5MG5 - chains B and K of the 12 polymer chains in the assembly; structure by X-ray diffraction, 3.44 A resolution.

== Chain B (and K) ==
Name: 2,4-diacetylphloroglucinol biosynthesis protein
Source organism: Pseudomonas protegens
Notes: chain K of this document is another copy of the same molecule, construct and numbering; everything in this record applies to it too
UniProtKB: A0A1Z3SPP2 (A0A1Z3SPP2_9PSED); residues 1-146 here = UniProt positions 1-146
Amino-acid sequence (146 residues; numbered 1 to 146; the number before each row is that of its first residue):
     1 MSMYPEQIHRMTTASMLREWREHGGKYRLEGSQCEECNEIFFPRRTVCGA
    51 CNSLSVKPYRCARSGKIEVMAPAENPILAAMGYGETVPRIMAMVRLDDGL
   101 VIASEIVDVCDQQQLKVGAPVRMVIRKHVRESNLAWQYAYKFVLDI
Unresolved in the structure: 1
Bound ions: Zn2+: Cys34, Cys37, Cys48, Cys51

== How chain B and chain K interact ==
Residue-residue contacts - 29 pairs, chain B then chain K:
  Glu6(B) with Lys127(K), salt bridge; Trp136(K)
  Gln7(B) with Met81(K); Gly82(K), hydrogen bond (side chain-backbone); Glu85(K); Arg130(K)
  Ile8(B) with Met81(K); Glu131(K); Leu134(K), hydrophobic
  His9(B) with Val129(K); Arg130(K), hydrogen bond (backbone-backbone); Ser132(K)
  Arg10(B) with Met81(K)
  Met11(B) with Met11(K), hydrophobic; Thr12(K)
  Thr12(B) with Met11(K)
  Met81(B) with Gln7(K); Ile8(K); Arg10(K)
  Gly82(B) with Gln7(K)
  Glu85(B) with Gln7(K)
  Lys127(B) with Glu6(K), salt bridge
  Val129(B) with His9(K)
  Arg130(B) with Gln7(K); His9(K), hydrogen bond (backbone-backbone)
  Glu131(B) with Ile8(K)
  Ser132(B) with His9(K)
  Leu134(B) with Ile8(K), hydrophobic
  Trp136(B) with Glu6(K)
Also at the interface, not in a pair above, chain K (19 interface residues in all): Pro5, Tyr83

== In short ==
Chain B and chain K form an interface of 17 and 19 residues respectively, with 3 hydrogen bonds and 2 salt
bridges. Among the polar pairs are Glu6(B)-Lys127(K), Gln7(B)-Gly82(K) and His9(B)-Arg130(K). Cys34(B),
Cys37(B), Cys48(B) and Cys51(B) coordinate Zn2+.
Chain B and chain K are both 2,4-diacetylphloroglucinol biosynthesis protein (Pseudomonas protegens); the
structure, A multi-component acyltransferase PhlABC from Pseudomonas protegens soaked with the
monoacetylphloroglucinol (MAPG), was determined by X-ray diffraction, deposited together with 5M3K.
